Entry 7GUH (X-ray diffraction, 1.80 A resolution); this record covers chains A and D.

== Chain A ==
Molecule: B-cell lymphoma 6 protein
Organism: Homo sapiens
UniProt: P41182 (BCL6_HUMAN); residues 5-129 here = UniProt positions 5-129
Sequence (128 residues; each row starts with the number of its first residue):
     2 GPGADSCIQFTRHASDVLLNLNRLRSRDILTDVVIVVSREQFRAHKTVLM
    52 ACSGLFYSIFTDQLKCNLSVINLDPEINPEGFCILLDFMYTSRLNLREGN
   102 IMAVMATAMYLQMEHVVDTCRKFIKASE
Disordered / not traced: 2-5
Sequence notes: expression tag (2-4)
UniProt features mapped onto this chain:
  - mutagenesis: Asn-21 (N21K: Abolishes interaction with NCOR2 and HDAC2, no effect on interaction with CTBP1 and transcriptional autoinhibition; when associated with A-116 and 376-Q--Q-379), Ser-59 (S59A: Abolished ubiquitination by the SCF(FBXL17) complex), His-116 (H116A: Abolishes interaction with NCOR2 and HDAC2, no effect on interaction with CTBP1 and transcriptional autoinhibition; when associated with K-21 and 376-Q--Q-379)
Residues lining bound ligands: 7ZO (5-[(5-chloranylpyrimidin-4-yl)amino]-1,3-dihydroindol-2-one): Asn-21, Arg-24, Leu-25, Met-51, Ala-52, Cys-53, Ser-54, Gly-55, Tyr-58, Gln-113, Met-114, Glu-115

== Chain D ==
Molecule: WVIP tetrapeptide
Sequence (6 residues; each row starts with the number of its first residue; numbering starts at 0):
     0 XWVIPA
Modified residues: ACE (acetyl group) at position 0

== How chain A and chain D interact ==
Residue-residue contacts (12; chain A residue first):
  Cys-8(A) / Pro-4(D)
  Ile-9(A) / Trp-1(D)  hydrophobic
  Ile-9(A) / Val-2(D)
  Gln-10(A) / ACE_0(D)
  Gln-10(A) / Trp-1(D)
  Gln-10(A) / Val-2(D)  hydrogen bond (backbone-backbone)
  Gln-10(A) / Pro-4(D)
  Phe-11(A) / ACE_0(D)
  Phe-11(A) / Trp-1(D)
  Thr-12(A) / ACE_0(D)  hydrogen bond (backbone-backbone)
  Thr-12(A) / Val-2(D)
  Arg-13(A) / ACE_0(D)
Interface residues without a listed pair, chain D (5 interface residues in all): Ile-3

== Summary ==
6 residues of chain A face 5 of chain D across their interface, with 2 hydrogen bonds. The backbones
hydrogen-bond at Gln-10(A)/Val-2(D) and Thr-12(A)/ACE_0(D). Chain A binds compound 7ZO. From UniProt: 3
mutagenesis sites on chain A.
Here chain A is B-cell lymphoma 6 protein (Homo sapiens) and chain D is WVIP tetrapeptide. Entry 7GUH (Crystal
Structure of B-cell lymphoma 6 protein BTB domain in complex with ligand 1 at 7.55 ...) was determined by
X-ray diffraction together with 7GUD, 7GUE, 7GUF, 7GUG, 7GUI, 7GUJ and 126 further entries from the same
study.
